Entry 5OGR (X-ray diffraction, 1.55 A resolution); this record covers chain A.

== Chain A ==
Molecule: Cathepsin B-like peptidase (C01 family)
Organism: Schistosoma mansoni
UniProt: Q8MNY2 (Q8MNY2_SCHMA); residues 70-323 here correspond to UniProt positions 87-340 (UniProt number = residue number + 17)
Chain sequence (254 residues; numbered 70 to 323; the number before each row is that of its first residue):
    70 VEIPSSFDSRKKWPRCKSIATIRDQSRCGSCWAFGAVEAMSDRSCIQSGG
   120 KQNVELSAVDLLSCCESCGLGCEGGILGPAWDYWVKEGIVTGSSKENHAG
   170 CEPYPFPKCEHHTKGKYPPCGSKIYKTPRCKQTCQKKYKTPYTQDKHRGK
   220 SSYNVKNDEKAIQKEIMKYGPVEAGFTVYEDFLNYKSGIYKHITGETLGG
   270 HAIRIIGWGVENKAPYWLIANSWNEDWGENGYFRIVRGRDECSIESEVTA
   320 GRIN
Differences from the reference sequence: engineered mutation A168 (Thr185 in Q8MNY2), A283 (Thr300 in Q8MNY2)
Cystine bridges: C85-C114, C97-C141, C133-C199, C134-C137, C170-C203, C178-C189
Glycans and other covalent adducts: compound VS4 linked to C100
Ligand contacts: VS4 (3-[[N-[4-methyl-piperazinyl]carbonyl]-phenylalaninyl-amino]-5-phenyl-pentane-1-sulfonic acid benzyloxy-amide): Q94, C97, G98, W101, G138, L139, C141, E142, G143, G144, I145, L146, G244, F245, V247, L267, G268, G269, H270, A271, W292, E316
From the paper describing this entry:
  - binding site for VS4: Q94, C97, G98, C100, W101, G143, G144, H180, V247, L267, G268, G269, H270, W292
  - conformationally variable residues (side-chain flip): E316
  - catalytic residues: C100

== Overview ==
Covalently linked compound VS4: at C100. From the paper: the catalytic residue C100; a binding site for VS4 at
Q94, C97 and G98 among others.
Chain A is Cathepsin B-like peptidase (C01 family) (Schistosoma mansoni); the structure, Structure of
cathepsin B1 from Schistosoma mansoni in complex with WRR286 inhibitor, was determined by X-ray diffraction,
deposited together with 5OGQ.
